PDB entry 3QI9 | X-ray diffraction, 2.30 A resolution | chains A and B of the 4 polymer chains in the assembly

Chain A:
Name: Antigen-presenting glycoprotein CD1d1
From: Mus musculus
Notes: fragment: residues in UNP 19-297
UniProt: P11609 (CD1D1_MOUSE); residues 1-279 here correspond to UniProt positions 19-297 (UniProt number = residue number + 18)
Sequence (302 residues; numbered 1 to 302; the number before each row is that of its first residue):
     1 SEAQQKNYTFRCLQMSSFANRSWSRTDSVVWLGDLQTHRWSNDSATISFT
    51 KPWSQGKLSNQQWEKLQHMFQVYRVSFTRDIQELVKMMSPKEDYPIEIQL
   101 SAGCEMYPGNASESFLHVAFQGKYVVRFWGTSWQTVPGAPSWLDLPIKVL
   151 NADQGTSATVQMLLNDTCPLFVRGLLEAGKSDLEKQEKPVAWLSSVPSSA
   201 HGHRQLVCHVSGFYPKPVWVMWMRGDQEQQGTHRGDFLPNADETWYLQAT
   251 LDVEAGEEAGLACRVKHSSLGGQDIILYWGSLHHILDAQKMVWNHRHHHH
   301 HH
Unresolved in the structure: 1-5, 296-302
Differences from the reference sequence: conflict H201 (Asp219 in P11609); expression tag (280-302)
Disulfides: C104-C168, C208-C263
Glycans and other covalent adducts: N-acetylglucosamine (NAG) linked to N20, N42, N165
Small-molecule neighbours: PII (2-[(hydroxy{[(2R,3R,5S,6R)-2,3,4,5,6-pentahydroxycyclohexyl]oxy}phosphoryl)oxy]-1-[(palmitoyloxy)methyl]ethyl heptadecanoate): F10, V30, I47, W63, L66, M69, F70, Y73, S76, F77, D80, I81, L84, V85, A102, L116, V118, F120, W133, W142, L143, L150, D153, G155, T156, T159, V160, L163, L164, C168, F171
Curated features (UniProtKB/Swiss-Prot):
  - binding site (a D-galactosylceramide): D80, D153 to T156
  - glycosylation (N-linked (GlcNAc...) asparagine): N7, N20, N42, N110, N165

Chain B:
Name: Beta-2-microglobulin
From: Mus musculus
UniProt: P01887 (B2MG_MOUSE); residues 1-99 here correspond to UniProt positions 21-119 (UniProt number = residue number + 20)
Sequence (99 residues; each row starts with the number of its first residue):
     1 IQKTPQIQVYSRHPPENGKPNILNCYVTQFHPPHIEIQMLKNGKKIPKVE
    51 MSDMSFSKDWSFYILAHTEFTPTETDTYACRVKHASMAEPKTVYWDRDM
Disulfides: C25-C80

Chain A / chain B interface:
Pairs across the interface (76; chain A residue first):
  R11(A) - K58(B)
  L13(A) - S55(B)
  L13(A) - F56(B)
  Q14(A) - F56(B)
  M15(A) - M54(B)
  M15(A) - F56(B)  hydrophobic
  M15(A) - F62(B)  hydrophobic
  S17(A) - P33(B)
  V29(A) - D53(B)
  V29(A) - M54(B)
  V29(A) - S55(B)
  W31(A) - S55(B)  hydrogen bond
  W31(A) - Y63(B)
  Q36(A) - D53(B)  hydrogen bond
  R39(A) - D53(B)  salt bridge
  E97(A) - H31(B)
  E97(A) - P32(B)
  E97(A) - P33(B)
  Q99(A) - H31(B)
  Q99(A) - F56(B)
  Q99(A) - W60(B)  hydrogen bond (side chain-backbone)
  Q99(A) - F62(B)
  L100(A) - F56(B)
  S101(A) - W60(B)
  H117(A) - W60(B)
  A119(A) - W60(B)  hydrophobic
  Q121(A) - Q2(B)
  Q121(A) - H31(B)
  G122(A) - H31(B)
  Y124(A) - W60(B)
  V190(A) - P14(B)  hydrophobic
  W192(A) - H13(B)
  W192(A) - P14(B)  hydrophobic
  W192(A) - P15(B)
  S194(A) - D98(B)  hydrogen bond (side chain-backbone)
  S195(A) - D98(B)
  V196(A) - D98(B)
  V196(A) - M99(B)  hydrophobic
  V207(A) - D98(B)
  V207(A) - M99(B)
  H209(A) - R97(B)
  H209(A) - M99(B)
  S211(A) - R12(B)  hydrogen bond (side chain-backbone)
  G212(A) - R12(B)
  L238(A) - Q8(B)
  L238(A) - Y10(B)
  L238(A) - Y26(B)  hydrophobic
  P239(A) - Y10(B)  hydrogen bond (backbone-side chain)
  P239(A) - Y26(B)  hydrophobic
  P239(A) - L65(B)
  N240(A) - Y10(B)
  N240(A) - R12(B)
  N240(A) - N24(B)  hydrogen bond
  N240(A) - L65(B)
  A241(A) - L65(B)
  A241(A) - H67(B)
  D242(A) - R12(B)  salt bridge
  T244(A) - R12(B)
  Y246(A) - Y10(B)  hydrophobic
  Q248(A) - M99(B)
  K290(A) - E16(B)  salt bridge
  K290(A) - N17(B)  hydrogen bond (backbone-backbone)
  M291(A) - P15(B)
  M291(A) - N17(B)
  M291(A) - R97(B)  hydrogen bond (backbone-side chain)
  M291(A) - D98(B)
  V292(A) - N17(B)  hydrogen bond (backbone-side chain)
  V292(A) - E74(B)
  V292(A) - R97(B)
  W293(A) - E74(B)
  W293(A) - D96(B)
  W293(A) - R97(B)
  W293(A) - D98(B)  hydrogen bond
  N294(A) - E74(B)  hydrogen bond (backbone-backbone)
  N294(A) - T75(B)
  H295(A) - D98(B)  salt bridge
Also at the interface, not in a pair above, chain A (42 interface residues in all): V118
Also at the interface, not in a pair above, chain B (33 interface residues in all): S11, T73, W95

Overview:
42 residues of chain A and 33 residues of chain B are in contact, with 12 hydrogen bonds and 4 salt bridges.
Polar pairs include R39(A)-D53(B), D242(A)-R12(B) and K290(A)-E16(B). Chain A binds compound PII.
N-acetylglucosamine is covalently linked to N20(A), N42(A) and N165(A).
Chain A is Antigen-presenting glycoprotein CD1d1 and chain B is Beta-2-microglobulin, both from Mus musculus;
the structure, Crystal structure of mouse CD1d-alpha-phosphotidylinositol with mouse Valpha14-Vbeta6 2A3-D NKT
TCR, was determined by X-ray diffraction.
